PDB entry 6HIY | electron microscopy, 3.27 A resolution | chains Ca and CA of the 41 polymer chains in the assembly

== Chain Ca ==
Molecule: mS22
Source organism: Trypanosoma brucei brucei
Reference sequence: Q38DR3 (Q38DR3_TRYB2); residues 1-602 here = UniProt positions 1-602
Chain sequence (602 residues; row label = number of the first residue in the row):
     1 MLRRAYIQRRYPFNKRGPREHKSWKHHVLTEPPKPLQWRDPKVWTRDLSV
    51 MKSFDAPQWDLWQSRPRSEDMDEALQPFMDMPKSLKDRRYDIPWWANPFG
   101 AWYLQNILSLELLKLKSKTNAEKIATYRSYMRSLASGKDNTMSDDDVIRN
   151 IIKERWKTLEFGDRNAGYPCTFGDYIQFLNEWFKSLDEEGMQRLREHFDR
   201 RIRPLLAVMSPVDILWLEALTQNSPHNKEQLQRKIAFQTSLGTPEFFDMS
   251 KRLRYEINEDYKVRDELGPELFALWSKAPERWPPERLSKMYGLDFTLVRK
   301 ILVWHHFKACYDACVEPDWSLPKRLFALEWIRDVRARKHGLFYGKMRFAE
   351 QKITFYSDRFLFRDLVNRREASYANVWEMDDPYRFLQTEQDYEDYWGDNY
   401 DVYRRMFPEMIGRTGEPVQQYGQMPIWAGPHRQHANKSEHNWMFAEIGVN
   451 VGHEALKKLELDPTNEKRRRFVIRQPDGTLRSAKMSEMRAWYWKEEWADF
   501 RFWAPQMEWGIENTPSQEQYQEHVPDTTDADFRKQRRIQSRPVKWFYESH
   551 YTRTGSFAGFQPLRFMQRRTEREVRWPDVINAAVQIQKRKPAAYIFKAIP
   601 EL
Unresolved in the structure: 1-9, 602
Residues lining bound ligands: spermidine (SPD): Arg572, Asp578, Asn581

== Chain CA ==
Molecule: 9S rRNA
Source organism: Trypanosoma brucei brucei
Sequence (621 nucleotides; row label = number of the first residue in the row):
     1 UAAAUUAUGGUCAAUUGUUAGUAUUCAUAUUAAUUUUUUUAAAUGUUUUA
    51 UCAUUUUAUAAAGGUUUAUUUUUGAAAGAUUUUUUGUAUAAAAUUUUAGG
   101 AAUAGUUAAUAAUAAUUUAUAAUUUUGAUUAGAUUGUUUUGUUAAUGCUA
   151 UUAGAUGGGUGUGGAAAAAUAAAAAAAAUAAUUAAUAUAUAUCAAUAAUA
   201 AAUUAAAUUAAUCUAUUAGUCAGAAAUGGAUGCCAGCCGUUGCGGUAAUU
   251 UCUAUGCUUUUAAAUAUUAUACAAUUAUCAUAUUAAAUUGUUAAGUGUUG
   301 AUUUAACCAAUAAAAAUAUAAAUAAUUUUUAUUUGUUUUUAAACACCAUU
   351 AGGUAUAUGCAAAUAUAAAAUUAUAGUAAUUAUAAAUUAUAUUAUAUUAU
   401 AUUUAUUCAUAUAAUUAAUAGGAUAAUAUUUGUAGUUUUUGAUACCAUGA
   451 UAAGGAUUAUAAAUUGAAAGUGGUAAUAUCAUAAUCAAAAUUUAUUAUUU
   501 AUAUUAAAUAUGUAUGUGUAGAUAAAAUAAGAAAUUAAAAAGGUAUUGUU
   551 GCCCACCAAUUUUUAUAAUAAAAAUAACGUGCAGUAAUUAAUAUAUUUAU
   601 AAAAAUAUAUUUUUUUUUUUU
Unresolved in the structure: 395-537
Construct notes: conflict U298 (C2839 in 343546); insertion (614-621)
Metal / ion sites: Mg2+ site 1 near A27 (its only coordinating residue here); Mg2+ site 2: A61, A155; Mg2+ site 3 near U65 (its only coordinating residue here); Mg2+ site 4 near A68 (its only coordinating residue here); Mg2+ site 5 near A76 (its only coordinating residue here); Mg2+ site 6: A224, A225; Mg2+ site 7: U281, A367; Mg2+ site 8 near U339 (its only coordinating residue here); Mg2+ site 9 near A385 (its only coordinating residue here); Mg2+ site 10: A386, U387; Mg2+ site 11 near A541 (its only coordinating residue here); Mg2+ site 12 near U563 (its only coordinating residue here); 4 more Mg2+ sites not listed
Residues lining bound ligands:
  - spermidine (SPD), molecule 1: A27, U28, G239, A266, U267, U268
  - spermidine (SPD), molecule 2: A218, U259, U261, A262, A263, A264
  - spermine (SPM): U66, U67, U95, U96, U97, U125, U126, G127, A128, U129

== How chain Ca and chain CA interact ==
Pairs across the interface (82; chain Ca residue first):
  Arg10(Ca) - C238(CA)  salt bridge to the phosphate
  Arg10(Ca) - G239(CA)  salt bridge to the phosphate
  Arg10(Ca) - U265(CA)  sugar contact
  Arg10(Ca) - A266(CA)  phosphate contact
  Tyr11(Ca) - A264(CA)  base contact
  Tyr11(Ca) - U265(CA)  sugar contact
  Pro12(Ca) - G219(CA)  phosphate contact
  Pro12(Ca) - A264(CA)  sugar contact
  Pro12(Ca) - U265(CA)  sugar contact
  Phe13(Ca) - U217(CA)  sugar contact
  Phe13(Ca) - A218(CA)  phosphate contact
  Phe13(Ca) - A263(CA)  base contact
  Phe13(Ca) - A264(CA)  base contact
  Lys15(Ca) - C237(CA)  salt bridge to the phosphate
  Pro18(Ca) - U217(CA)  phosphate contact
  Pro18(Ca) - A218(CA)  phosphate contact
  Arg19(Ca) - A218(CA)  hydrogen bond to the phosphate
  Arg19(Ca) - G219(CA)  hydrogen bond to the base
  Arg19(Ca) - U220(CA)  hydrogen bond to the base
  Arg19(Ca) - U255(CA)  base contact
  Lys22(Ca) - G256(CA)  phosphate contact
  Ala336(Ca) - U8(CA)  base contact
  His339(Ca) - U8(CA)  hydrogen bond to the sugar
  Lys352(Ca) - U8(CA)  hydrogen bond to the phosphate
  Tyr356(Ca) - A7(CA)  base contact
  Ser357(Ca) - A3(CA)  hydrogen bond to the base
  Arg359(Ca) - A3(CA)  base contact
  Arg363(Ca) - A4(CA)  hydrogen bond to the base
  Asp364(Ca) - U5(CA)  base contact
  Arg432(Ca) - U179(CA)  hydrogen bond to the base
  Gln517(Ca) - A200(CA)  sugar contact
  Gln517(Ca) - A201(CA)  phosphate contact
  His523(Ca) - U203(CA)  phosphate contact
  His523(Ca) - U204(CA)  salt bridge to the phosphate
  Gly559(Ca) - C12(CA)  hydrogen bond to the base
  Gln567(Ca) - U16(CA)  base contact
  Arg568(Ca) - U143(CA)  salt bridge to the phosphate
  Arg568(Ca) - A144(CA)  salt bridge to the phosphate
  Arg569(Ca) - U16(CA)  salt bridge to the phosphate
  Arg569(Ca) - U30(CA)  base contact
  Arg569(Ca) - U142(CA)  phosphate contact
  Arg569(Ca) - U143(CA)  salt bridge to the phosphate
  Arg569(Ca) - A144(CA)  phosphate contact
  Thr570(Ca) - U30(CA)  hydrogen bond to the sugar
  Glu571(Ca) - U16(CA)  sugar contact
  Glu571(Ca) - G17(CA)  phosphate contact
  Glu571(Ca) - A29(CA)  base contact
  Glu571(Ca) - U30(CA)  sugar contact
  Arg572(Ca) - U16(CA)  sugar contact
  Arg572(Ca) - G17(CA)  sugar contact
  Arg572(Ca) - A29(CA)  hydrogen bond to the phosphate
  Arg572(Ca) - U30(CA)  salt bridge to the phosphate
  Glu573(Ca) - U16(CA)  base contact
  Val574(Ca) - U18(CA)  phosphate contact
  Arg575(Ca) - G17(CA)  phosphate contact
  Arg575(Ca) - U18(CA)  hydrogen bond to the phosphate
  Arg575(Ca) - U28(CA)  hydrogen bond to the sugar
  Arg575(Ca) - A29(CA)  sugar contact
  Trp576(Ca) - U18(CA)  sugar contact
  Trp576(Ca) - U19(CA)  hydrogen bond to the phosphate
  Trp576(Ca) - U28(CA)  hydrogen bond to the base
  Trp576(Ca) - G223(CA)  stacking on the base
  Trp576(Ca) - G239(CA)  base contact
  Pro577(Ca) - G223(CA)  sugar contact
  Pro577(Ca) - A224(CA)  base contact
  Asp578(Ca) - A224(CA)  base contact
  Val579(Ca) - U259(CA)  sugar contact
  Val579(Ca) - U260(CA)  hydrogen bond to the sugar
  Asn581(Ca) - U260(CA)  hydrogen bond to the base
  Asn581(Ca) - U261(CA)  phosphate contact
  Gln585(Ca) - U260(CA)  sugar contact
  Ile586(Ca) - U260(CA)  base contact
  Gln587(Ca) - U260(CA)  phosphate contact
  Gln587(Ca) - U261(CA)  base contact
  Lys588(Ca) - U261(CA)  base contact
  Arg589(Ca) - U258(CA)  salt bridge to the phosphate
  Arg589(Ca) - U259(CA)  salt bridge to the phosphate
  Arg589(Ca) - U260(CA)  phosphate contact
  Lys590(Ca) - U261(CA)  base contact
  Tyr594(Ca) - A202(CA)  stacking on the base
  Phe596(Ca) - A202(CA)  base contact
  Lys597(Ca) - U203(CA)  hydrogen bond to the base
Interface residues without a listed pair, chain Ca (51 interface residues in all): His21, Arg332, Arg335, Phe360, Glu522, Ile580, Ala582, Ile599
Interface residues without a listed pair, chain CA (43 interface residues in all): G236, C252

== In short ==
51 residues of chain Ca and 43 residues of chain CA are in contact; the contacts include 18 hydrogen bonds, 11
salt bridges and 2 aromatic stacking contacts. Polar pairs include Arg19(Ca)-G219(CA), Arg19(Ca)-U220(CA) and
Ser357(Ca)-A3(CA).
Chain Ca is mS22 and chain CA is 9S rRNA, both from Trypanosoma brucei brucei; the structure, Cryo-EM
structure of the Trypanosoma brucei mitochondrial ribosome - This entry contains the body of the ..., was
determined by electron microscopy (same publication as 6HIV, 6HIW, 6HIX and 6HIZ).
